Entry 7PHB (electron microscopy, 4.90 A resolution (low resolution: residue-level contacts below are approximate; hydrogen-bond / salt-bridge calls are withheld)); this record covers chains p and 3 of the 56 polymer chains in the assembly.

[Chain p]
Protein: 50S ribosomal protein L20
From: Mycoplasma pneumoniae M129
Reference sequence: P78023 (RL20_MYCPN); residues 1-127 here = UniProt positions 1-127
Amino-acid sequence (127 residues; each row starts with the number of its first residue):
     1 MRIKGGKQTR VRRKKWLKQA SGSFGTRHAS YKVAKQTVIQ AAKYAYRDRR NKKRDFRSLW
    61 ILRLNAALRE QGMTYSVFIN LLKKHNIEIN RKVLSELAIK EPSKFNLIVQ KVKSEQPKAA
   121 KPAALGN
Not modelled in the structure: 115-127

[Chain 3]
Molecule: 23S ribosomal RNA
From: Mycoplasma pneumoniae M129
Sequence (2907 nucleotides; numbered 1 to 2907; the number before each row is that of its first residue):
     1 UACAAUAAGU UACUAAGGGC UUAUGGUGGA UGCCUUGGCA CUAAUAGGCG AUGAAGGACG
    61 UGUUAACCUG CGAUAAGCUU CGGGUAGGUG GUAAGAACCU CAGAUCCGGA GAUUUCCGAA
   121 UGGAGCAAUC CGGUAGUUGG AAACAGCUAU CAUUAAUUGA UGAAUAAAUA GUCAAUUAAA
   181 GCAAUACGUG GUGAAGUGAA ACAUCUCAGU AGCCACAGGA AAAGAAAACG AAUGUGAUUC
   241 CGUGUGUAGU GGCGAGCGAA AGCGGAACAG GCCAAACUUA UCAUUAGAUA GGGGUUGUAG
   301 GGCUUGCAAU GUGGACUUGA AAACGAUAGA AGAAGCUGUU GGAAAGCAGC GCGCAAAAGG
   361 GUGAUAGCCC CGUAUUUGAA AUUGUUUUCA UACCUAGCGA GAUCCCUGAG UAGCUCGGAA
   421 AACGUUAUUU UGAGUGAAUC UGCCCAGACC AUUGGGUAAG CCUAAAUACU AAUUAGUGAC
   481 CGAUAGCGAA ACAGUACCGU GAGGGAAAGG UGAAAAGAAC CCAGAGAUGG GAGUGAAAUA
   541 GAUUCUGAAA CCAUAUGCCU ACAACGUGUC AGAGCACAUU AAUGUGUGAU GGCGUGCGUU
   601 UUGAAGUAUG AGCCGGCGAG UUAUGAUAGC AAGCGUUAGU UAACCAGGAG AUGGGGAGCU
   661 GUAGCGAAAG CGAGUUUUAA AAGAGCGUUU GUUUGUUAUU AUAGACCCGA AACGGGUUGA
   721 GCUAGUCAUG AGCAGGUUGA AGGUUGAGUA ACAUCAACUG GAGGACCGAA CCGACUCUCG
   781 UUGAAACGAU AGCGGAUGAC UUGUGAUUAG GGGUGAAAUU CCAAUCGAAA UCCGUGAUAG
   841 CUGGUUCUCG UCGAAAUAGC UUUAAGGCUA GCGUGAGAUC ACAAAUAAGU GGAGGUAAAG
   901 CUACUGAAUG UAUGAUGGCG CCACCUAGGC GUACUGAAUA CAAUUAAACU CUGAAUGCCA
   961 UUUAUUUUAU UCUCGCAGUC AGACAGUGGG GGAUAAGCUU CAUUGUCAAG AGGGGAAGAG
  1021 CCCAGAUCAU UAAAUAAGGU CCCCAAAAUA UACUAAGUGG AAAAGGAUGU GAAAGUGCUA
  1081 AAACAGCAAG GAUGUUGGCU UAGAAGCAGC CAUCGUUUAA AGAGUGCGUA ACAGCUCACU
  1141 UGUCGAGUGU UUUUGCGCCG AAGAUGUAAC GGGGCUAAGU AUAUUACCGA AUUUAUGGAU
  1201 AAGAUUUAUA UCUUGUGGUA GACGAGCGUU GUAUUGGAGU UGAAGUCAAA GCGUGAGCAU
  1261 UGGUGGAUCC AAUACAAGUG AGAAUGCCGG CAUGAGUAAC GCUUGGGAGU GAGAAUCUCC
  1321 CAAACCGAUU GACUAAGGUU UCCUGGACCA GGGUCGUCCU UCCAGGGUUA GUCUGGACCU
  1381 AAGCUGAGGC UGAAAAGCGU AGGCGAUGGA CAACAGGUUA AUAUUCCUGU ACUUACAGUU
  1441 AGACUGAUGG AGUGACAAAG AAGGUUUUCC ACCCCCAUAA UUGGAUUUGG GGAUAAAUCA
  1501 UAAGGUGGUA CAAUAGGCAA AUCCGUUGUG CAUAACAUUG AGUGAUGAUG UCGAGUGAAU
  1561 GAGUGAUCAA GUAGCGAAGG UGGUAUUAAU CAUGCUUUCA AGAAAAGCUU CUAGGGUUAA
  1621 UCUAGCUGUA ACCAGUACCG AGAACGAACA CACGUAGUCA AGGAGAGGAU CCUAAGGUUA
  1681 GCGAGUGAAC UAUAGCCAAG GAACUCUGCA AAUUAACCCC GUAAGUUAGC GAGAAGGGGU
  1741 GCUUAUGUAA AAGUAAGCCG CAGUGAAGAA CGAGGGGGGA CUGUUUAACU AAAACACAAC
  1801 UCUAUGCCAA ACCGUAAGGU GAUGUAUAUG GGGUGACACC UGCCCAGUGC UGGAAGGUUA
  1861 AAGAAGGAGG UUAGCGCAAG CGAAGCUUUU AACUGAAGCC CCAGUGAACG GCGGCCGUAA
  1921 CUAUAACGGU CCUAAGGUAG CGAAAUUCCU AGUCGGGUAA AUUCCGUCCC GCUUGAAUGG
  1981 UGUAACCAUC UCUUGACUGU CUCGGCUAUA GACUCGGUGA AAUCCAGGUA CGGGUGAAGA
  2041 CACCCGUUAG GCGCAACGGG ACGGAAAGAC CCCGUGAAGC UUUACUGUAG CUUAAUAUUG
  2101 AUCAGGACAU UAUCAUGUAG AGAAUAGGUA GGAGCAAUCG AUGCAAGUUC GCUAGGACUU
  2161 GUUGAUGCGA AAGGUGGAAU ACUACCCUUG GUUGUGUGCU GUUCUAAUUG GUAACUGUUA
  2221 UCCAGUUUCA AGACAGUGUU AGGUGGGCAG UUUGACUGGG GCGGUCGCCU CCUAAAAGGU
  2281 AACGGAGGCG UACAAAGGUA CCUUCAGUAC GGUUGGAAAU CGUAUGUAGA GUGUAAUGGU
  2341 GUAAGGGUGC UUGACUGUGA GACAUACAGG UCGAACAGGU GAGAAAUCAG GUCAUAGUGA
  2401 UCCGGUGGUC CAGUAUGGAA UGGCCAUCGC UCAACGGAUA AAAGCUACUC CGGGGAUAAC
  2461 AGGCUGAUAC UGCCCAAGAG UUCAUAUCGA CGGCAGUGUU UGGCACCUCG AUGUCGACUC
  2521 AUCUCAUCCU CGAGCUGAAG CAGGUUCGAA GGGUUCGGCU GUUCGCCGAU UAAAGAGAUA
  2581 CGUGAGUUGG GUUCAAACCG UCGUGAGACA GGUUGGUCCC UAUCUAUUGU GCCCGUAGGA
  2641 AGAUUGAAGA GUGUUGCUUC UAGUACGAGA GGACCGAAGC GAGGACACCU CUUAUGCUCC
  2701 AGUUGUAGCG CCAGCUGCAC CGCUGGGUAG UAACGUGUCU AUUAGAUAAA CGCUGAAAGC
  2761 AUCUAAGUGU GAAACUAUCU CAAAGAUUAA UCUUCCCAUU UCGCAAGAAA GUAAGAGCCG
  2821 UCAAAGACGA UGACGUUGAU AGGUUACAGG UGUAAGCAUA GUGAUAUGUU GAGCUGAGUA
  2881 AUACUAAUUG CUCGAGGACU UAUUGGA
Not modelled in the structure: 1-7, 923-927, 1560-1569, 2901-2907
Ligand contacts: chloramphenicol (CLM): G2068, A2459, C2460, U2508, A2511, U2512, G2513, U2514

[Interface between chain p and chain 3]
Contacting residue pairs - 132 pairs, chain p then chain 3:
  Met1(p) - C480(3)
  Met1(p) - C481(3)
  Met1(p) - U1230(3)
  Met1(p) - G1278(3)
  Arg2(p) - C481(3)
  Arg2(p) - G482(3)
  Arg2(p) - A485(3)
  Arg2(p) - G1278(3)
  Ile3(p) - U1229(3)
  Ile3(p) - U1230(3)
  Ile3(p) - A1277(3)
  Ile3(p) - G1278(3)
  Ile3(p) - U1279(3)
  Lys4(p) - U31(3)
  Lys4(p) - G32(3)
  Lys4(p) - C617(3)
  Gly5(p) - C617(3)
  Gly6(p) - U31(3)
  Lys7(p) - U31(3)
  Lys7(p) - G1245(3)
  Lys7(p) - U1246(3)
  Gln8(p) - G1228(3)
  Thr9(p) - A1281(3)
  Arg10(p) - A548(3)
  Arg10(p) - C1247(3)
  Arg12(p) - A1256(3)
  Arg12(p) - G1257(3)
  Arg13(p) - G615(3)
  Arg13(p) - G616(3)
  Arg13(p) - G1282(3)
  Lys14(p) - C1247(3)
  Lys14(p) - A1248(3)
  Lys15(p) - G1257(3)
  Lys18(p) - A1250(3)
  Gly22(p) - U21(3)
  Ser23(p) - C20(3)
  Ser23(p) - G568(3)
  Phe24(p) - G19(3)
  Phe24(p) - U567(3)
  Phe24(p) - G568(3)
  Phe24(p) - G2028(3)
  Gly25(p) - C20(3)
  Thr26(p) - A2026(3)
  Thr26(p) - G2027(3)
  Arg27(p) - U567(3)
  Arg27(p) - G568(3)
  Arg27(p) - A2026(3)
  His28(p) - U21(3)
  Ala29(p) - A550(3)
  Ser30(p) - C613(3)
  Ser30(p) - C614(3)
  Tyr31(p) - C614(3)
  Tyr31(p) - G1282(3)
  Lys32(p) - A611(3)
  Lys32(p) - C613(3)
  Lys32(p) - C614(3)
  Lys32(p) - G1282(3)
  Val33(p) - A2026(3)
  Lys35(p) - G1282(3)
  Gln36(p) - G596(3)
  Gln36(p) - C597(3)
  Gln36(p) - G1282(3)
  Gln40(p) - U567(3)
  Ala41(p) - G568(3)
  Ala41(p) - U569(3)
  Tyr44(p) - U567(3)
  Tyr44(p) - G568(3)
  Tyr44(p) - U569(3)
  Tyr44(p) - G594(3)
  Ala45(p) - U569(3)
  Tyr46(p) - A1026(3)
  Tyr46(p) - C1028(3)
  Tyr46(p) - A1029(3)
  Tyr46(p) - A1191(3)
  Arg47(p) - C593(3)
  Arg47(p) - G594(3)
  Arg47(p) - A1191(3)
  Asp48(p) - G568(3)
  Asp48(p) - U569(3)
  Asp48(p) - C570(3)
  Asp48(p) - G592(3)
  Arg49(p) - A1029(3)
  Arg49(p) - U1030(3)
  Arg50(p) - A1029(3)
  Arg50(p) - A1191(3)
  Asn51(p) - G592(3)
  Asn51(p) - C593(3)
  Lys52(p) - C570(3)
  Lys52(p) - U1030(3)
  Lys52(p) - U1031(3)
  Lys53(p) - U1030(3)
  Lys53(p) - U1031(3)
  Arg54(p) - G1012(3)
  Arg54(p) - A1190(3)
  Arg54(p) - A1191(3)
  Asp55(p) - G592(3)
  Phe56(p) - A571(3)
  Phe56(p) - U1031(3)
  Arg57(p) - A1033(3)
  Arg57(p) - A1034(3)
  Arg57(p) - G1189(3)
  Ser58(p) - A1045(3)
  Trp60(p) - U1031(3)
  Ile61(p) - A1046(3)
  Ile61(p) - C1188(3)
  Ile61(p) - G1189(3)
  Leu62(p) - A1045(3)
  Leu62(p) - A1046(3)
  Asn65(p) - A1046(3)
  Asn65(p) - A1047(3)
  Arg69(p) - A1047(3)
  Thr74(p) - A1047(3)
  Thr74(p) - A1048(3)
  Tyr75(p) - A1046(3)
  Tyr75(p) - A1047(3)
  Tyr75(p) - C1187(3)
  Tyr75(p) - C1188(3)
  Ser76(p) - A1047(3)
  Ser76(p) - A1186(3)
  Ile79(p) - C1187(3)
  Asn80(p) - A1186(3)
  Asn80(p) - C1187(3)
  Lys83(p) - A1034(3)
  Lys83(p) - U1035(3)
  Lys83(p) - C1187(3)
  Lys84(p) - U1185(3)
  Lys84(p) - A1186(3)
  Arg91(p) - A1032(3)
  Arg91(p) - A1033(3)
  Lys92(p) - A1033(3)
  Lys92(p) - A1034(3)
  Lys92(p) - C1188(3)
Also at the interface, not in a pair above, chain p (63 interface residues in all): Val11, Thr37, Val93
Also at the interface, not in a pair above, chain 3 (75 interface residues in all): G566, U587, U595, C847, G1013, G1231, C1258, G1280, C2025

[Overview]
63 residues of chain p face 75 of chain 3 across their interface. Bound to chain 3: chloramphenicol.
Chain p is 50S ribosomal protein L20 and chain 3 is 23S ribosomal RNA, both from Mycoplasma pneumoniae M129;
the structure, 70S ribosome with A- and P-site tRNAs in chloramphenicol-treated Mycoplasma pneumoniae cells,
was determined by electron microscopy together with 7OOC, 7OOD, 7P6Z, 7PAH, 7PAI, 7PAJ and 23 further entries
from the same study.
